PDB entry 4ZZK | X-ray diffraction, 2.75 A resolution | chains B and C of the 4 polymer chains in the assembly

# Chain B (and C)
Protein: Basal-body rod modification protein FlgD
Organism: Helicobacter pylori (strain G27)
Notes: chain C of this document is another copy of the same molecule, construct and numbering; everything in this record applies to it too
UniProtKB: B5Z7R3 (B5Z7R3_HELPG); residues 127-272 here = UniProt positions 127-272
Sequence (146 residues; each row starts with the number of its first residue):
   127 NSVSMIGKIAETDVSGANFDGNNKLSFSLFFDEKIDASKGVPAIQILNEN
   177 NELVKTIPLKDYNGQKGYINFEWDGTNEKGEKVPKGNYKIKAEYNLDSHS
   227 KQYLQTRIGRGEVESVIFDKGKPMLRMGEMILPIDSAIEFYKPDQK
Reported in the primary citation:
  - self-association interface (contacts with another copy of this molecule); pairs are residue here / residue on that copy: Glu265-Ser241, Glu265-Arg252, Phe266-Val242

# Chain B / chain C interface
Contacting residue pairs - 9 pairs, chain B then chain C:
  Val167(B) - Asn176(C)
  Val167(B) - Asn177(C)
  Asn176(B) - Val167(C)
  Asn177(B) - Val167(C)
  Glu178(B) - Val167(C)
  Leu179(B) - Leu179(C)  hydrophobic
  Glu204(B) - Glu204(C)
  Glu204(B) - Lys205(C)
  Lys205(B) - Glu204(C)
Other interface residues (no listed pair), chain B (8 interface residues in all): Thr182

# Overview
The interface between chain B and chain C involves 8 residues on one side and 6 on the other. From the paper:
a self-association interface involving Glu265(B) and Phe266(B).
Both chains are Basal-body rod modification protein FlgD (Helicobacter pylori (strain G27)). Entry 4ZZK
(Crystal structure of truncated FlgD (monoclinic form) from the human pathogen Helicobacter pylori) was
determined by X-ray diffraction (same publication as 4ZZF).
